7RYE - chains E and T of the 24 polymer chains in the assembly; structure by electron microscopy, 3.90 A resolution.

# Chain E (and T)
Name: Protein PrgI
Source organism: Salmonella enterica subsp. enterica serovar Typhimurium
Notes: chain T of this document is another copy of the same molecule, construct and numbering; everything in this record applies to it too
UniProt: P41784 (PRGI_SALTY); numbering as in UniProt (aligned over 1-80)
Chain sequence (80 residues; row label = number of the first residue in the row):
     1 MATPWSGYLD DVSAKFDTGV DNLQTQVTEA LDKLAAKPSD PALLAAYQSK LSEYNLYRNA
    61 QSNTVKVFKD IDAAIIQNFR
Unresolved in the structure: 1-3

# Chain E / chain T interface
Pairs across the interface - 26 pairs, chain E then chain T:
  Gln24(E) with Tyr8(T)
  Leu31(E) with Phe16(T), hydrophobic
  Ala35(E) with Tyr57(T), hydrophobic
  Pro38(E) with Glu53(T)
  Ser39(E) with Glu53(T)
  Leu44(E) with Leu56(T), hydrophobic
  Tyr47(E) with Thr64(T), hydrogen bond
  Gln48(E) with Asn63(T), hydrogen bond
  Leu51(E) with Thr64(T); Val67(T), hydrophobic; Phe68(T), hydrophobic
  Tyr54(E) with Phe68(T), hydrophobic; Ile71(T), hydrophobic
  Asn55(E) with Val67(T); Asp70(T), hydrogen bond; Ile71(T)
  Arg58(E) with Ile71(T)
  Asn59(E) with Ala74(T)
  Ser62(E) with Ala74(T); Ile75(T); Asn78(T), hydrogen bond
  Asn63(E) with Asn78(T)
  Lys66(E) with Gln77(T); Asn78(T); Arg80(T)
  Lys69(E) with Arg80(T), hydrogen bond (side chain-backbone)
Other interface residues (no listed pair), chain E (18 interface residues in all): Leu34
Other interface residues (no listed pair), chain T (19 interface residues in all): Lys15, Ser52, Ala60

# Overview
Chain E and chain T form an interface of 18 and 19 residues respectively; the contacts include 5 hydrogen
bonds. Among the polar pairs are Tyr47(E)-Thr64(T), Gln48(E)-Asn63(T) and Asn55(E)-Asp70(T).
Chain E and chain T are both Protein PrgI (Salmonella enterica subsp. enterica serovar Typhimurium); the
structure, Cryo-EM structure of the needle filament-tip complex of the Salmonella type III secretion
injectisome, was determined by electron microscopy.
